Entry 5CDX (X-ray diffraction, 2.40 A resolution); this record covers chain A.

== Chain A ==
Name: Conserpin
Organism: synthetic construct
Sequence (378 residues; each row starts with the number of its first residue; numbers below 1 keep their minus sign (Met-16 is residue -16)):
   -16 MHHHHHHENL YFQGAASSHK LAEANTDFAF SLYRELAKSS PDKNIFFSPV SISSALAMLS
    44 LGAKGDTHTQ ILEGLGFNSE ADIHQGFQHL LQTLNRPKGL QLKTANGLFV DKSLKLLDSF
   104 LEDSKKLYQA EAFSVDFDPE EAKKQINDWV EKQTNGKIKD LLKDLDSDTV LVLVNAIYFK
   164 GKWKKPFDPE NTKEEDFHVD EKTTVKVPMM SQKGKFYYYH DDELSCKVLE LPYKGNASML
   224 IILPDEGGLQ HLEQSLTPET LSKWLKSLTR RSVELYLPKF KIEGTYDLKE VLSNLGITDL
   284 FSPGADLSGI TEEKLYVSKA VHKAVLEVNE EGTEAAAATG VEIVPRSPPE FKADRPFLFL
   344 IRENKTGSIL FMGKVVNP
Not modelled in the structure: -16 to -5, 317-329
Reported in the primary citation:
  - contacts within the chain: Ala-1-Asp65 (backbone contact)

== In short ==
From the paper: contacts within the chain involving Ala-1 and Asp65.
Chain A is Conserpin (synthetic construct); the structure, Crystal structure of conserpin, was determined by
X-ray diffraction, deposited together with 5CDZ and 5CE0.
